PDB entry 5OSN | X-ray diffraction, 2.30 A resolution | chains A and C of the 4 polymer chains in the assembly

# Chain A
Name: Capsid protein
Organism: Enterovirus E
UniProt: Q65480 (Q65480_9ENTO); residues 1-275 here correspond to UniProt positions 559-833 (UniProt number = residue number + 558)
Amino-acid sequence (275 residues; each row starts with the number of its first residue):
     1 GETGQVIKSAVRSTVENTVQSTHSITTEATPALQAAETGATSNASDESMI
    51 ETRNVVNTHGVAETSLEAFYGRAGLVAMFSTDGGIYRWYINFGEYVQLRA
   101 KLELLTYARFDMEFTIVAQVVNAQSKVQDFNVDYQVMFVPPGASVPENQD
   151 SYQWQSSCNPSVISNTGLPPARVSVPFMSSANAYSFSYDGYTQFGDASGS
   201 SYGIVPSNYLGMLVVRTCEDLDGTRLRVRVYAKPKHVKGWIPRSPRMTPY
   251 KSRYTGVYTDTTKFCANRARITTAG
Unresolved in the structure: 1-4, 275
Bound ions: K+ site 1: Thr-14, Val-15, Asn-17, Asn-57; K+ site 2: Thr-30, Pro-31, Leu-33 (shared with 2 residues of chain D); K+ site 3: Ser-42 (shared with Asp-114(C), Gln-222(C) of chain C)
Ligand contacts:
  - glutamic acid (GLU): Leu-75, Met-78, Tyr-95, Asp-150, Ser-151, Tyr-152, Trp-154, Gln-155, Arg-216, Arg-229
  - sphingosine (SPH): Ile-90, Asn-91, Phe-92, Met-112, Phe-114, Val-136, Phe-138, Val-162, Val-173, Val-175, Met-178, Tyr-184, Phe-186, Asn-208, Tyr-209, Leu-210, Leu-213

# Chain C
Name: Capsid protein
Organism: Enterovirus E
UniProt: Q65480 (Q65480_9ENTO); residues 1-243 here correspond to UniProt positions 316-558 (UniProt number = residue number + 315)
Amino-acid sequence (243 residues; each row starts with the number of its first residue):
     1 GIPTLYTPGSGQFLTTDDFQTPCMLPKFQPTPVIDIPGEVKNFLEVVQVE
    51 SLVEINNVESAEGVARYRIPLNVQDAMDGQIMALRVDPGIDGPMQSTLLG
   101 VFTRYYAQWSGSLDFTFMFCGTFMTTGKVIIAYTPPGGDQPTNRRQAMLG
   151 THVVWDFGLQSSITLVVPWISSGHFRGTTLENTIYKYRYYEAGYITMWYQ
   201 TNMVVPPNFPTTASILMFVAAQPNFSLRILKDRPDISQEGALQ
Differences from the reference sequence: conflict Phe-102 (Leu417 in Q65480), Thr-103 (His418 in Q65480), Asn-143 (Ala458 in Q65480), Ala-192 (Arg507 in Q65480), Ala-213 (Ser528 in Q65480)
Bound ions: K+: Asp-114, Gln-222 (shared with Ser-42(A) of chain A)
Ligand contacts: glutamic acid (GLU): Glu-239, Gly-240, Ala-241

# How chain A and chain C interact
Residue-residue contacts (177):
  Val-15(A) / Pro-223(C)
  Val-15(A) / Asn-224(C)
  Val-15(A) / Phe-225(C)
  Val-15(A) / Ser-226(C)
  Glu-16(A) / Pro-223(C)  hydrogen bond (backbone-backbone)
  Glu-16(A) / Asn-224(C)
  Ala-32(A) / Ile-163(C)
  Ala-32(A) / Thr-164(C)  hydrogen bond (backbone-backbone)
  Leu-33(A) / Ser-162(C)
  Gln-34(A) / Gln-160(C)
  Gln-34(A) / Ser-161(C)
  Gln-34(A) / Ser-162(C)  hydrogen bond (backbone-backbone)
  Gln-34(A) / Thr-164(C)
  Ala-35(A) / Ser-161(C)
  Ala-35(A) / Ser-162(C)
  Ala-36(A) / Met-118(C)  hydrophobic
  Ala-36(A) / Ser-162(C)  hydrogen bond (backbone-side chain)
  Ala-36(A) / Phe-218(C)  hydrophobic
  Glu-37(A) / Met-118(C)
  Glu-37(A) / Ser-161(C)  hydrogen bond
  Thr-41(A) / Gln-48(C)
  Thr-41(A) / Val-49(C)
  Thr-41(A) / Glu-50(C)  hydrogen bond (side chain-backbone)
  Thr-41(A) / Asp-114(C)
  Ser-42(A) / Glu-50(C)  hydrogen bond (backbone-side chain)
  Ser-42(A) / Asp-114(C)
  Ser-42(A) / Thr-116(C)
  Ser-42(A) / Thr-164(C)  hydrogen bond
  Ala-44(A) / Thr-164(C)
  Ala-44(A) / Gln-222(C)  hydrogen bond (backbone-side chain)
  Asp-46(A) / Ser-112(C)  hydrogen bond
  Asp-46(A) / Val-166(C)
  Asp-46(A) / Gln-222(C)  hydrogen bond
  Asp-46(A) / Asn-224(C)
  Met-49(A) / Val-153(C)  hydrophobic
  Met-49(A) / Thr-164(C)
  Met-49(A) / Val-166(C)  hydrophobic
  Ile-50(A) / Pro-168(C)  hydrophobic
  His-59(A) / Ser-110(C)  hydrogen bond
  His-59(A) / His-174(C)  hydrogen bond
  His-59(A) / Phe-175(C)
  His-59(A) / Ser-226(C)
  Gly-60(A) / Ser-226(C)
  Val-61(A) / Asn-42(C)  hydrogen bond (backbone-side chain)
  Val-61(A) / Leu-44(C)  hydrophobic
  Glu-63(A) / Tyr-106(C)  hydrogen bond (backbone-side chain)
  Glu-63(A) / Arg-228(C)
  Glu-63(A) / Ile-229(C)  hydrogen bond (side chain-backbone)
  Thr-64(A) / Asn-42(C)  hydrogen bond
  Thr-64(A) / Phe-43(C)  hydrogen bond (backbone-backbone)
  Thr-64(A) / Leu-44(C)
  Thr-64(A) / Tyr-106(C)
  Thr-64(A) / Leu-227(C)
  Ser-65(A) / Lys-41(C)
  Ser-65(A) / Asn-42(C)
  Leu-66(A) / Val-40(C)
  Leu-66(A) / Lys-41(C)  hydrogen bond (backbone-backbone)
  Leu-66(A) / Phe-43(C)  hydrophobic
  Phe-69(A) / Phe-43(C)  hydrophobic
  Phe-69(A) / Tyr-105(C)  hydrophobic
  Phe-69(A) / Tyr-106(C)
  Phe-69(A) / Leu-230(C)
  Tyr-70(A) / Phe-43(C)
  Arg-72(A) / Thr-15(C)
  Arg-72(A) / Thr-16(C)
  Arg-72(A) / Leu-230(C)
  Ala-73(A) / Phe-13(C)  hydrophobic
  Ala-73(A) / Thr-15(C)  hydrogen bond (backbone-backbone)
  Gly-93(A) / Leu-242(C)
  Glu-94(A) / Gln-238(C)
  Glu-94(A) / Ala-241(C)
  Glu-94(A) / Leu-242(C)  hydrogen bond (backbone-backbone)
  Tyr-95(A) / Gln-238(C)
  Tyr-95(A) / Ala-241(C)
  Val-96(A) / Ile-236(C)  hydrophobic
  Val-96(A) / Ser-237(C)
  Val-96(A) / Gln-238(C)
  Gln-97(A) / Asp-232(C)
  Arg-99(A) / Leu-242(C)
  Ala-100(A) / Ile-236(C)  hydrophobic
  Lys-101(A) / Tyr-105(C)
  Leu-104(A) / Phe-102(C)  hydrophobic
  Leu-105(A) / Val-40(C)  hydrophobic
  Arg-109(A) / Pro-30(C)
  Arg-109(A) / Thr-31(C)  hydrogen bond (side chain-backbone)
  Arg-109(A) / Pro-32(C)  hydrogen bond (side chain-backbone)
  Arg-109(A) / Val-33(C)
  Glu-113(A) / Asp-17(C)
  Glu-113(A) / Phe-19(C)
  Glu-113(A) / Thr-21(C)
  Thr-115(A) / Phe-13(C)
  Phe-138(A) / Met-24(C)  hydrophobic
  Pro-160(A) / Met-24(C)  hydrophobic
  Pro-170(A) / Gly-11(C)
  Arg-172(A) / Phe-13(C)
  Arg-172(A) / Asp-17(C)  salt bridge
  Arg-172(A) / Phe-19(C)
  Arg-172(A) / Thr-21(C)
  Val-173(A) / Pro-22(C)
  Ser-174(A) / Thr-21(C)  hydrogen bond
  Ser-174(A) / Pro-22(C)  hydrogen bond (backbone-backbone)
  Ser-174(A) / Cys-23(C)
  Ser-174(A) / Met-24(C)  hydrogen bond (backbone-backbone)
  Pro-176(A) / Cys-23(C)
  Pro-176(A) / Phe-28(C)  hydrophobic
  Phe-177(A) / Phe-28(C)
  Phe-177(A) / Pro-30(C)
  Phe-177(A) / Thr-31(C)
  Met-178(A) / Leu-25(C)  hydrophobic
  Met-178(A) / Phe-28(C)  hydrophobic
  Ser-179(A) / Thr-31(C)
  Ser-180(A) / Thr-31(C)
  Ala-181(A) / Thr-31(C)  hydrogen bond (backbone-side chain)
  Asn-182(A) / Thr-31(C)
  Asn-182(A) / Pro-32(C)  hydrogen bond (side chain-backbone)
  Asn-182(A) / Ile-34(C)
  Tyr-231(A) / Phe-13(C)  hydrophobic
  Lys-233(A) / Asp-17(C)  salt bridge
  Lys-238(A) / Val-33(C)
  Lys-238(A) / Glu-39(C)  salt bridge
  Gly-239(A) / Glu-39(C)
  Gly-239(A) / Val-40(C)  hydrogen bond (backbone-backbone)
  Trp-240(A) / Ile-36(C)  hydrogen bond (side chain-backbone)
  Trp-240(A) / Pro-37(C)
  Trp-240(A) / Gly-38(C)
  Trp-240(A) / Glu-39(C)
  Ile-241(A) / Pro-37(C)
  Ile-241(A) / Gly-38(C)  hydrogen bond (backbone-backbone)
  Pro-242(A) / Val-46(C)  hydrophobic
  Pro-245(A) / Leu-98(C)
  Pro-245(A) / Val-101(C)  hydrophobic
  Arg-246(A) / Arg-233(C)  hydrogen bond (backbone-side chain)
  Met-247(A) / Ser-96(C)
  Met-247(A) / Val-101(C)  hydrophobic
  Met-247(A) / Arg-233(C)  hydrogen bond
  Tyr-250(A) / Leu-242(C)  hydrophobic
  Lys-251(A) / Leu-242(C)
  Ser-252(A) / Leu-242(C)
  Ser-252(A) / Gln-243(C)
  Arg-253(A) / Leu-242(C)
  Arg-253(A) / Gln-243(C)  hydrogen bond (backbone-backbone)
  Thr-262(A) / Glu-62(C)
  Thr-262(A) / Gly-63(C)  hydrogen bond (backbone-backbone)
  Thr-262(A) / Arg-66(C)
  Lys-263(A) / Glu-54(C)
  Lys-263(A) / Arg-66(C)
  Phe-264(A) / Glu-54(C)  hydrogen bond (backbone-side chain)
  Phe-264(A) / Tyr-67(C)
  Phe-264(A) / Ser-96(C)
  Cys-265(A) / Glu-54(C)  hydrogen bond (backbone-side chain)
  Cys-265(A) / Asn-57(C)
  Cys-265(A) / Arg-66(C)  hydrogen bond (backbone-side chain)
  Cys-265(A) / Gly-92(C)
  Cys-265(A) / Pro-93(C)
  Cys-265(A) / Gln-95(C)
  Ala-266(A) / Asn-57(C)  hydrogen bond (backbone-side chain)
  Asn-267(A) / Asn-57(C)
  Asn-267(A) / Val-58(C)
  Asn-267(A) / Glu-59(C)  hydrogen bond
  Asn-267(A) / Arg-66(C)  hydrogen bond
  Arg-268(A) / Ile-55(C)  hydrogen bond (side chain-backbone)
  Arg-268(A) / Asn-57(C)  hydrogen bond
  Arg-268(A) / Val-58(C)
  Arg-268(A) / Ala-83(C)  hydrogen bond (side chain-backbone)
  Ile-271(A) / Ile-55(C)
  Ile-271(A) / Asn-56(C)
  Ile-271(A) / Ile-81(C)
  Ile-271(A) / Met-82(C)
  Ile-271(A) / Ala-83(C)  hydrogen bond (backbone-backbone)
  Thr-272(A) / Gln-80(C)
  Thr-272(A) / Ile-81(C)
  Thr-272(A) / Ala-83(C)
  Thr-272(A) / Gln-140(C)  hydrogen bond (backbone-side chain)
  Thr-273(A) / Gln-140(C)
  Ala-274(A) / Leu-84(C)
  Ala-274(A) / Gln-140(C)  hydrogen bond (backbone-side chain)
  Ala-274(A) / Tyr-194(C)  hydrophobic
Also at the interface, not in a pair above, chain A (88 interface residues in all): Thr-18, Ala-40, Ser-45, Asn-57, Ala-68, Tyr-107, Val-117, Pro-169, Val-175, Lys-235, Ala-269, Arg-270
Also at the interface, not in a pair above, chain C (94 interface residues in all): Asp-18, Pro-70, Arg-85, Thr-151, Ala-220

# Overview
88 residues of chain A face 94 of chain C across their interface, with 47 hydrogen bonds and 3 salt bridges.
Polar pairs include Arg-172(A)/Asp-17(C), Lys-233(A)/Asp-17(C) and Lys-238(A)/Glu-39(C). Sphingosine and
glutamic acid are bound between chain A and chain C.
Chain A is Capsid protein and chain C is Capsid protein, both from Enterovirus E; the structure, Crystal
Structure of Bovine Enterovirus 2, was determined by X-ray diffraction, deposited together with 5MQW.
